Entry 9BC5 (electron microscopy, 5.32 A resolution (low resolution: residue-level contacts below are approximate; hydrogen-bond / salt-bridge calls are withheld)); this record covers chains D and I of the 9 polymer chains in the assembly.

== Chain D ==
Molecule: Protein Rep68
From: adeno-associated virus 2
Notes: EC 3.6.4.12
Reference sequence: P03132 (REP68_AAV2S); numbering as in UniProt (aligned over 2-490)
Sequence (491 residues; each row starts with the number of its first residue; numbering starts at 0):
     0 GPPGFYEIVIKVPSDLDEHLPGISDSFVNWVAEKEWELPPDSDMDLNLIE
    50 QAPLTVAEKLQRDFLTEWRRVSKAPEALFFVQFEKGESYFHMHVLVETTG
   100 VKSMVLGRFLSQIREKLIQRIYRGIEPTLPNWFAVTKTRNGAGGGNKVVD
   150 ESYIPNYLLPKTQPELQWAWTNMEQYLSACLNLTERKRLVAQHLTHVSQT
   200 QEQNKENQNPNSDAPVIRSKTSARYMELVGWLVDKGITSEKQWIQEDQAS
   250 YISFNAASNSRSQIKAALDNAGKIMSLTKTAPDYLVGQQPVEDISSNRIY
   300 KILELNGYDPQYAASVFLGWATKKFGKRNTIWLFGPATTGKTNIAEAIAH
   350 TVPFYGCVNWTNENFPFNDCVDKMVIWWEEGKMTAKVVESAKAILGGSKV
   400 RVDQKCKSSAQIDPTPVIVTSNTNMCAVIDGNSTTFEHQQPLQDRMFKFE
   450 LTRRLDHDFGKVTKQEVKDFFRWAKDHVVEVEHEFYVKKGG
Not modelled in the structure: 0-1, 197-213
Differences from the reference sequence: expression tag (0-1); conflict Glu17 (Gly in P03132); engineered mutation Ser151 (Cys in P03132)
UniProt features mapped onto this chain:
  - motif: His90 to His92 (RCR-2), Tyr156 to Lys160 (RCR-3)
  - active site: Tyr156 (For nuclease activity)
  - binding site (a divalent metal cation): Glu83, His90, His92
  - binding site (ATP): Gly334 to Thr341
Reported in the primary citation:
  - mutagenesis - F364A: decreased catalytic activity on trs nicking
  - mutagenesis - F364A: abolished catalytic activity (helicase activity)

== Chain I ==
Molecule: Aavs1 DNA (41-mer) antisense
Sequence (50 nucleotides; row label = number of the first residue in the row):
     1 CGCCCAGCGAGCGAGCGAGCGCCGAGCCCCAACCGCCGCCACCACCCGCC
Not modelled in the structure: 42-50

== How chain D and chain I interact ==
Contacting residue pairs - 13 pairs, chain D then chain I:
  Ser102(D) with DC16(I); DG17(I)
  Gly106(D) with DG15(I)
  Arg107(D) with DG13(I)
  Ser110(D) with DG15(I)
  Lys136(D) with DC16(I); DG17(I)
  Arg138(D) with DG19(I)
  Ala141(D) with DA18(I)
  Gly142(D) with DA18(I)
  Gly144(D) with DG17(I)
  Asn145(D) with DC16(I); DG17(I)
Other interface residues (no listed pair), chain D (12 interface residues in all): Gly143, Lys219
Other interface residues (no listed pair), chain I (8 interface residues in all): DA14, DC20

== Summary ==
12 residues of chain D face 8 of chain I across their interface. Curated annotation (UniProt) lists
active-site residue Tyr156(D), 3 divalent metal cation-binding residues and 8 ATP-binding residues on chain D.
From the paper: F364A of chain D reduces catalytic activity on trs nicking; F364A of chain D abolishes
catalytic activity (helicase activity).
Here chain D is Protein Rep68 (adeno-associated virus 2) and chain I is Aavs1 DNA (41-mer) antisense. Entry
9BC5 (AAV-2 Rep68-AAVS1 heptameric complex) was determined by electron microscopy together with 9BU7 from the
same study.
